4WQS - chains B and D of the 8 polymer chains in the assembly; structure by X-ray diffraction, 4.31 A resolution (low resolution: residue-level contacts below are approximate; hydrogen-bond / salt-bridge calls are withheld).

[Chain B]
Name: DNA-directed RNA polymerase subunit alpha
From: Thermus thermophilus HB8
Notes: EC 2.7.7.6
UniProt: Q5SHR6 (RPOA_THET8); residues 1-315 here = UniProt positions 1-315
Chain sequence (315 residues; row label = number of the first residue in the row):
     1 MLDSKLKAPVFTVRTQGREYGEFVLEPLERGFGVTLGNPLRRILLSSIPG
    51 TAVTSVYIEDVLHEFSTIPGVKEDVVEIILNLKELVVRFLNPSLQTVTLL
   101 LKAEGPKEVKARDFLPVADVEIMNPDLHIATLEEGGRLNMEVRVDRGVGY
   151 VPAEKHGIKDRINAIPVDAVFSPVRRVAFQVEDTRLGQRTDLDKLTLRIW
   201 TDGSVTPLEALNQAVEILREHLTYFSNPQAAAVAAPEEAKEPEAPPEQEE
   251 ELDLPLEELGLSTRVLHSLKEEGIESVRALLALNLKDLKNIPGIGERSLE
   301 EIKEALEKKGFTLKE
Not modelled in the structure: 230-315

[Chain D]
Name: DNA-directed RNA polymerase subunit beta'
From: Thermus thermophilus HB8
Notes: EC 2.7.7.6
UniProt: Q8RQE8 (RPOC_THET8); numbering as in UniProt (aligned over 1-1524)
Chain sequence (1524 residues; numbered 1 to 1524; the number before each row is that of its first residue):
     1 MKKEVRKVRIALASPEKIRSWSYGEVEKPETINYRTLKPERDGLFDERIF
    51 GPIKDYECACGKYKRQRFEGKVCERCGVEVTKSIVRRYRMGHIELATPAA
   101 HIWFVKDVPSKIGTLLDLSATELEQVLYFSKYIVLDPKGAILNGVPVEKR
   151 QLLTDEEYRELRYGKQETYPLPPGVDALVKDGEEVVKGQELAPGVVSRLD
   201 GVALYRFPRRVRVEYVKKERAGLRLPLAAWVEKEAYKPGEILAELPEPYL
   251 FRAEEEGVVELKELEEGAFLVLRREDEPVATYFLPVGMTPLVVHGEIVEK
   301 GQPLAEAKGLLRMPRQVRAAQVEAEEEGETVYLTLFLEWTEPKDYRVQPH
   351 MNVVVPEGARVEAGDKIVAAIDPEEEVIAEAEGVVHLHEPASILVVKARV
   401 YPFEDDVEVSTGDRVAPGDVLADGGKVKSDVYGRVEVDLVRNVVRVVESY
   451 DIDARMGAEAIQQLLKELDLEALEKELLEEMKHPSRARRAKARKRLEVVR
   501 AFLDSGNRPEWMILEAVPVLPPDLRPMVQVDGGRFATSDLNDLYRRLINR
   551 NNRLKKLLAQGAPEIIIRNEKRMLQEAVDALLDNGRRGAPVTNPGSDRPL
   601 RSLTDILSGKQGRFRQNLLGKRVDYSGRSVIVVGPQLKLHQCGLPKRMAL
   651 ELFKPFLLKKMEEKGIAPNVKAARRMLERQRDIKDEVWDALEEVIHGKVV
   701 LLNRAPTLHRLGIQAFQPVLVEGQSIQLHPLVCEAFNADFDGDQMAVHVP
   751 LSSFAQAEARIQMLSAHNLLSPASGEPLAKPSRDIILGLYYITQVRKEKK
   801 GAGLEFATPEEALAAHERGEVALNAPIKVAGRETSVGRLKYVFANPDEAL
   851 LAVAHGIVDLQDVVTVRYMGKRLETSPGRILFARIVAEAVEDEKVAWELI
   901 QLDVPQEKNSLKDLVYQAFLRLGMEKTARLLDALKYYGFTFSTTSGITIG
   951 IDDAVIPEEKKQYLEEADRKLLQIEQAYEMGFLTDRERYDQILQLWTETT
  1001 EKVTQAVFKNFEENYPFNPLYVMAQSGARGNPQQIRQLCGLRGLMQKPSG
  1051 ETFEVPVRSSFREGLTVLEYFISSHGARKGGADTALRTADSGYLTRKLVD
  1101 VTHEIVVREADCGTTNYISVPLFQPDEVTRSLRLRKRADIEAGLYGRVLA
  1151 REVEVLGVRLEEGRYLSMDDVHLLIKAAEAGEIQEVPVRSPLTCQTRYGV
  1201 CQKCYGYDLSMARPVSIGEAVGIVAAQSIGEPGTQLTMRTFHTGGVAGAA
  1251 DITQGLPRVIELFEARRPKAKAVISEIDGVVRIEETEEKLSVFVESEGFS
  1301 KEYKLPKEARLLVKDGDYVEAGQPLTRGAIDPHQLLEAKGPEAVERYLVE
  1351 EIQKVYRAQGVKLHDKHIEIVVRQMMKYVEVTDPGDSRLLEGQVLEKWDV
  1401 EALNERLIAEGKTPVAWKPLLMGVTKSALSTKSWLSAASFQNTTHVLTEA
  1451 AIAGKKDELIGLKENVILGRLIPAGTGSDFVRFTQVVDQKTLKAIEEARK
  1501 EAVEAKERPAARRGVKREQPGKQA
Not modelled in the structure: 1, 164-453, 1053-1057, 1271-1328, 1506-1524
Bound ions: Zn2+ site 1 near Cys-73 (its only coordinating residue here); Zn2+ site 2: Cys-1112, Arg-1189, Cys-1194, Cys-1201, Cys-1204

[How chain B and chain D interact]
Residue-residue contacts (27; chain B residue first):
  Leu-45(B) / His-855(D)
  Phe-65(B) / Leu-813(D)
  Asp-74(B) / Arg-872(D)
  Val-76(B) / Arg-872(D)
  Glu-77(B) / Arg-872(D)
  Leu-80(B) / Val-842(D)
  Leu-80(B) / Ala-844(D)
  Leu-80(B) / Arg-867(D)
  Lys-83(B) / Val-842(D)
  Lys-83(B) / Ala-844(D)
  Lys-83(B) / Glu-848(D)
  Glu-84(B) / Asn-845(D)
  Glu-84(B) / Arg-867(D)
  Tyr-150(B) / Glu-848(D)
  Glu-154(B) / Lys-840(D)
  Val-170(B) / Glu-848(D)
  Arg-175(B) / Asp-847(D)
  Arg-175(B) / Glu-848(D)
  Arg-175(B) / Leu-851(D)
  Arg-176(B) / Asp-847(D)
  Arg-176(B) / Arg-884(D)
  Arg-176(B) / Glu-888(D)
  Arg-185(B) / Asp-689(D)
  Arg-185(B) / Glu-692(D)
  Thr-190(B) / Glu-722(D)
  Arg-198(B) / Glu-888(D)
  Trp-200(B) / Glu-888(D)
Interface residues without a listed pair, chain B (23 interface residues in all): Arg-41, Ser-46, Pro-152, Asp-168, Val-181, Gln-188
Interface residues without a listed pair, chain D (22 interface residues in all): Gln-636, Trp-688, Leu-839, Phe-843, Ala-854, Ile-857

[Summary]
23 residues of chain B face 22 of chain D across their interface. The Zn2+ site 2 is built by Cys-1112(D),
Arg-1189(D), Cys-1194(D), Cys-1201(D) and Cys-1204(D).
Here chain B is DNA-directed RNA polymerase subunit alpha and chain D is DNA-directed RNA polymerase subunit
beta', both from Thermus thermophilus HB8. Entry 4WQS (Thermus thermophilus RNA polymerase backtracked
complex) was determined by X-ray diffraction, deposited together with 4WQT.
